Entry 8FZ1 (X-ray diffraction, 2.70 A resolution); this record covers chain A.

# Chain A
Protein: Poly [ADP-ribose] polymerase 1, processed C-terminus
Source organism: Homo sapiens
Notes: fragment: ADP-ribosyltransferase (ART) domain
UniProtKB: P09874 (PARP1_HUMAN); the construct has insertions or renumbered stretches relative to UniProt, so the offset changes along the chain: 763-779 = UniProt 661-677; 788-1012 = UniProt 788-1012
Amino-acid sequence (271 residues; row label = number of the first residue in the row):
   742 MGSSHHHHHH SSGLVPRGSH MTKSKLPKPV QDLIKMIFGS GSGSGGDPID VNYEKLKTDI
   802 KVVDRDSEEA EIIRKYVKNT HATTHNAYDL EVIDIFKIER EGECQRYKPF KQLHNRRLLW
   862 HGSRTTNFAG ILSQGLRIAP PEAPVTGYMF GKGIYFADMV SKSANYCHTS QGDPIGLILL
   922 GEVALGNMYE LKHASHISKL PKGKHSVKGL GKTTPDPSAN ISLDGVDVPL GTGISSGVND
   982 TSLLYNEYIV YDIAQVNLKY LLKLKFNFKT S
Disordered / not traced: 742-766, 780-788, 1010-1012
Sequence notes: initiating methionine (742); expression tag (743-762); linker (780-787)
Small-molecule neighbours: YVB ((2P)-2-{3-[(2-amino-4,5-dimethylphenyl)carbamoyl]phenyl}-1H-benzimidazole-4-carboxamide): W861, H862, G863, S864, R865, N868, G888, Y889, Y896, F897, A898, K903, S904, Y907, E988
Swiss-Prot annotation at these positions:
  - active site: E988 (For poly [ADP-ribose] polymerase activity)
  - binding site (NAD(+)): H862 to S864, G871, R878, S904

# In short
Chain A binds compound YVB. From UniProt: active-site residue E988 and 6 NAD+-binding residues.
Chain A is Poly [ADP-ribose] polymerase 1, processed C-terminus (Homo sapiens); the structure, Crystal
structure of human PARP1 ART domain bound to inhibitor UKTT22 (compound 14), was determined by X-ray
diffraction, deposited together with 8FYY, 8FYZ and 8G0H.
